PDB entry 5V74 | X-ray diffraction, 3.51 A resolution | chains B8 and B9 of the 270 polymer chains in the assembly

[Chain B8 (and B9)]
Molecule: Microcompartments protein
Organism: Haliangium ochraceum (strain DSM 14365 / JCM 11303 / SMP-2)
Notes: chain B9 of this document is another copy of the same molecule, construct and numbering; everything in this record applies to it too
UniProt: D0LID6 (D0LID6_HALO1); residues 1-212 here = UniProt positions 1-212
Amino-acid sequence (212 residues; each row starts with the number of its first residue):
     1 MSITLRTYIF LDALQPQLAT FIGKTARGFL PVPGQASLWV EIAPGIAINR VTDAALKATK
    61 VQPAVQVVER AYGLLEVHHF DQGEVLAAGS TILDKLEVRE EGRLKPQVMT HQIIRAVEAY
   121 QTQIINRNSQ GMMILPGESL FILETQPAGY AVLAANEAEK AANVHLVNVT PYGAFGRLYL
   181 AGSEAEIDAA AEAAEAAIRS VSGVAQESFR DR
Unresolved in the structure: 1-2, 206-212

[How chain B8 and chain B9 interact]
Pairs across the interface - 27 pairs, chain B8 then chain B9:
  T20(B8) - I134(B9)
  T20(B8) - L135(B9)
  K24(B8) - T122(B9)  hydrogen bond (side chain-backbone)
  K24(B8) - Q123(B9)
  K24(B8) - N126(B9)
  K24(B8) - R127(B9)
  K24(B8) - I134(B9)  hydrogen bond (side chain-backbone)
  L30(B8) - Q123(B9)
  P33(B8) - A119(B9)
  P33(B8) - P136(B9)  hydrophobic
  A119(B8) - P33(B9)  hydrophobic
  Q123(B8) - A19(B9)
  Q123(B8) - G23(B9)
  Q123(B8) - L30(B9)
  Q123(B8) - P31(B9)  hydrogen bond (side chain-backbone)
  N126(B8) - T20(B9)
  S129(B8) - Q130(B9)
  G131(B8) - G131(B9)
  M132(B8) - M132(B9)  hydrophobic
  M132(B8) - M133(B9)  hydrogen bond (side chain-backbone)
  M133(B8) - T20(B9)
  M133(B8) - G131(B9)
  M133(B8) - M132(B9)
  M133(B8) - L166(B9)
  L135(B8) - Q17(B9)
  P136(B8) - P16(B9)
  P136(B8) - P33(B9)  hydrophobic
Other interface residues (no listed pair), chain B8 (15 interface residues in all): Q17, I124
Other interface residues (no listed pair), chain B9 (22 interface residues in all): K24

[Overview]
The interface between chain B8 and chain B9 involves 15 residues on one side and 22 on the other; the contacts
include 4 hydrogen bonds. Polar contacts include K24(B8)-T122(B9), K24(B8)-I134(B9) and Q123(B8)-P31(B9).
Both chains are Microcompartments protein (Haliangium ochraceum (strain DSM 14365 / JCM 11303 / SMP-2)). Entry
5V74 (Structure of the intact Haliangium ochraceum microcompartment shell) was determined by X-ray diffraction
together with 5V76 from the same study.
